8W0O - chains A and E of the 4 polymer chains in the assembly; structure by X-ray diffraction, 1.66 A resolution.

Chain A (and E):
Name: Dehydrogenase
Source organism: Bacillus subtilis
Notes: EC 1.1.1.47; chain E of this document is another copy of the same molecule, construct and numbering; everything in this record applies to it too
UniProt: M9TFE3 (M9TFE3_BACIU); numbering as in UniProt (aligned over 1-261)
Amino-acid sequence (261 residues; row label = number of the first residue in the row):
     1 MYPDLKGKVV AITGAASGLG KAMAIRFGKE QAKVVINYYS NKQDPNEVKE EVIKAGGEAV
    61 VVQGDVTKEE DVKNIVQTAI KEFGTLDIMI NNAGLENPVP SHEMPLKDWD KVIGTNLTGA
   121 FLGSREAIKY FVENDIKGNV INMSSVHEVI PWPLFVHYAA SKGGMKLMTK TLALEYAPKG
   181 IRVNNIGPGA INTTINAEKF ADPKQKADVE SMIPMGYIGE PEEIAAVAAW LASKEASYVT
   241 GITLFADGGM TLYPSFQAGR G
Disordered / not traced: 260-261
Construct notes: conflict Met-165 (Ile in M9TFE3), Lys-170 (Glu in M9TFE3), Thr-194 (Pro in M9TFE3), Leu-252 (Gln in M9TFE3)
Residues lining bound ligands: NAD (nicotinamide-adenine-dinucleotide): Gly-14, Ser-17, Gly-18, Leu-19, Gly-20, Asn-37, Tyr-39, Gln-43, Gly-64, Asp-65, Val-66, Thr-67, Asn-92, Ala-93, Gly-94, Glu-96, Thr-115, Met-143, Ser-144, Ser-145, Tyr-158, Lys-162, Pro-188, Gly-189, Ala-190, Ile-191, Thr-193, Ile-195, Asn-196

How chain A and chain E interact:
Residue-residue contacts (69; chain A residue first):
  Glu-69(A) / Leu-106(E)
  Pro-100(A) / Glu-175(E)
  Ser-101(A) / Arg-125(E)
  Ser-101(A) / Leu-172(E)
  Ser-101(A) / Glu-175(E)  hydrogen bond
  Ser-101(A) / Tyr-176(E)  hydrogen bond (backbone-side chain)
  His-102(A) / Arg-125(E)
  His-102(A) / Ile-128(E)
  His-102(A) / Lys-129(E)
  His-102(A) / Tyr-176(E)  hydrogen bond
  Met-104(A) / Phe-121(E)
  Met-104(A) / Arg-125(E)  hydrogen bond (backbone-side chain)
  Leu-106(A) / Glu-69(E)
  Leu-106(A) / Thr-118(E)
  Leu-106(A) / Arg-125(E)
  Trp-109(A) / Leu-117(E)  hydrophobic
  Trp-109(A) / Thr-118(E)  hydrogen bond
  Trp-109(A) / Phe-121(E)  hydrophobic
  Leu-117(A) / Trp-109(E)  hydrophobic
  Thr-118(A) / Leu-106(E)
  Thr-118(A) / Trp-109(E)  hydrogen bond
  Phe-121(A) / Met-104(E)
  Phe-121(A) / Trp-109(E)  hydrophobic
  Arg-125(A) / Ser-101(E)
  Arg-125(A) / His-102(E)
  Arg-125(A) / Met-104(E)  hydrogen bond (side chain-backbone)
  Arg-125(A) / Leu-106(E)
  Ile-128(A) / His-102(E)
  Lys-129(A) / His-102(E)
  His-147(A) / Leu-167(E)
  Glu-148(A) / Leu-167(E)
  Val-149(A) / Leu-167(E)
  Pro-151(A) / Lys-170(E)
  Pro-151(A) / Thr-171(E)
  Trp-152(A) / Thr-171(E)  hydrogen bond (backbone-side chain)
  Pro-153(A) / Thr-171(E)
  Pro-153(A) / Leu-174(E)  hydrophobic
  Pro-153(A) / Glu-175(E)
  Leu-154(A) / Glu-175(E)  hydrogen bond (backbone-side chain)
  Val-156(A) / Met-168(E)  hydrophobic
  Val-156(A) / Thr-171(E)
  Ala-159(A) / Leu-167(E)
  Ala-159(A) / Thr-171(E)
  Ala-160(A) / Gly-164(E)
  Gly-163(A) / Gly-163(E)
  Gly-163(A) / Gly-164(E)
  Gly-163(A) / Leu-167(E)
  Gly-164(A) / Ala-160(E)
  Gly-164(A) / Gly-163(E)
  Gly-164(A) / Gly-164(E)
  Leu-167(A) / His-147(E)
  Leu-167(A) / Glu-148(E)
  Leu-167(A) / Val-149(E)
  Leu-167(A) / Ala-159(E)
  Met-168(A) / Val-156(E)  hydrophobic
  Lys-170(A) / Pro-151(E)
  Thr-171(A) / Pro-151(E)
  Thr-171(A) / Trp-152(E)  hydrogen bond (side chain-backbone)
  Thr-171(A) / Pro-153(E)
  Thr-171(A) / Val-156(E)
  Thr-171(A) / Ala-159(E)
  Leu-172(A) / Ser-101(E)
  Leu-174(A) / Pro-153(E)  hydrophobic
  Glu-175(A) / Pro-100(E)
  Glu-175(A) / Ser-101(E)  hydrogen bond
  Glu-175(A) / Pro-153(E)
  Glu-175(A) / Leu-154(E)
  Tyr-176(A) / Ser-101(E)  hydrogen bond (side chain-backbone)
  Tyr-176(A) / His-102(E)  hydrogen bond
Interface residues without a listed pair, chain A (40 interface residues in all): Pro-105, Asp-110, Ile-113, Leu-122, Val-132, Ile-150, Lys-166
Interface residues without a listed pair, chain E (40 interface residues in all): Pro-105, Asp-110, Ile-113, Leu-122, Val-132, Ile-150, Lys-166

Summary:
Chain A and chain E each contribute 40 residues to their interface; the contacts include 13 hydrogen bonds.
Polar contacts include Ser-101(A)/Glu-175(E), Ser-101(A)/Tyr-176(E) and His-102(A)/Tyr-176(E). Chain A binds
NAD.
Chain A and chain E are both Dehydrogenase (Bacillus subtilis); the structure, GDH-105 crystal structure, was
determined by X-ray diffraction, deposited together with 8W0N.
